8QOX - chains B and Z of the 7 polymer chains in the assembly; structure by electron microscopy, 11.20 A resolution (very low resolution: no residue pairs are listed; an interface is given only as per-side residue counts).

[Chain B]
Protein: Conserved membrane protein
Source organism: Sulfolobus acidocaldarius DSM 639
UniProtKB: Q4J6E6 (Q4J6E6_SULAC); residue numbers follow UniProt; this construct covers 1-475
Amino-acid sequence (475 residues; each row starts with the number of its first residue):
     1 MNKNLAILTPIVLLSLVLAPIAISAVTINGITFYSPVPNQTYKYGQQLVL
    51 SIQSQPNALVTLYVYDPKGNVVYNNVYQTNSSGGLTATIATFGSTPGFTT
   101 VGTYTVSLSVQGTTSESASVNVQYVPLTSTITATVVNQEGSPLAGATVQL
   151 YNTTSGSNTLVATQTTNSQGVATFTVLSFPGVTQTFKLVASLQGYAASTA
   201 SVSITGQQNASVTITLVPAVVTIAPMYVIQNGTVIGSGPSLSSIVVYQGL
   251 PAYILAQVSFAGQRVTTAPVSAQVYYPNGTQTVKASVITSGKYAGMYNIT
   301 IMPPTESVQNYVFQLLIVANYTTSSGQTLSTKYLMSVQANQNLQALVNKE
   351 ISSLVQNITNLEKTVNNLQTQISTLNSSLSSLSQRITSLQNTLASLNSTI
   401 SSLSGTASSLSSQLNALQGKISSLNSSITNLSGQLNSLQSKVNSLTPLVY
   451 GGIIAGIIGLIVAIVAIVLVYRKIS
Unresolved in the structure: 1-24

[Chain Z]
Protein: S-layer protein A
Source organism: Sulfolobus acidocaldarius DSM 639
UniProtKB: Q4J6E5 (SLAA_SULAC); residues -28 to 1395 here correspond to UniProt positions 1-1424 (UniProt number = residue number + 29)
Amino-acid sequence (1424 residues; numbered -28 to 1395; the number before each row is that of its first residue; numbers below 1 keep their minus sign (Met-28 is residue -28)):
   -28 MNKLVGLLVSSLFLASILIGIAPAITTTALTPPVSAGGIQAYLLTGSGAP
    22 ASGLVLFVVNVSNIQVSSSNVTNVISTVVSNIQINAKTENAQTGATTGSV
    72 TVRFPTSGYNAYYDSVDKVVFVVVSFLYPYTTTSVNIPLSYLSKYLPGLL
   122 TAQPYDETGAQVTSVSSTPFGSLIDTSTGQQILGTNPVLTSYNSYTTQAN
   172 TNMQEGVVSGTLTSFTLGGQSFSGSTVPVILYAPFIFSNSPYQAGLYNPM
   222 QVNGNLGSLSSEAYYHPVIWGRALINTTLIDTYASGSVPFTFQLNYSVPG
   272 PLTINMAQLAWIASINNLPTSFTYLSYKFSNGYESFLGIISNSTQLTAGA
   322 LTINPSGNFTINGKKFYVYLLVVGSTNSTTPVEYVTKLVVEYPSSTNFLP
   372 QGVTVTTSSNKYTLPVYEIGGPAGTTITLTGNWYSTPYTVQITVGSTPTL
   422 TNYVSQILLKAVAYEGINVSTTQSPYYSTAILSTPPSEISITGSSTITAQ
   472 GKLTATSASATVNLLTNATLTYENIPLTQYSFNGIIVTPGYAAINGTTAM
   522 AYVIGALYNKTSDYVLSFAGSQEPMQVMNNNLTEVTTLAPFGLTLLAPSV
   572 PATETGTSPLQLEFFTVPSTSYIALVDFGLWGNLTSVTVSAYDTVNNKLS
   622 VNLGYFYGIVIPPSISTAPYNYQNFICPNNYVTVTIYDPDAVLDPYPSGS
   672 FTTSSLPLKYGNMNITGAVIFPGSSVYNPSGVFGYSNFNKGAAVTTFTYT
   722 AQSGPFSPVALTGNTNYLSQYADNNPTDNYYFIQTVNGMPVLMGGLSIVA
   772 SPVSASLPSSTSSPGFMYLLPSAAQVPSPLPGMATPNYNLNIYITYKIDG
   822 ATVGNNMINGLYVASQNTLIYVVPNGSFVGSNIKLTYTTTDYAVLHYFYS
   872 TGQYKVFKTVSVPNVTANLYFPSSTTPLYQLSVPLYLSEPYYGSPLPTYI
   922 GLGTNGTSLWNSPNYVLFGVSAVQQYLGFIKSISVTLSNGTTVVIPLTTS
   972 NMQTLFPQLVGQELQACNGTFQFGISITGLEKLLNLNVQQLNNSILSVTY
  1022 HDYVTGETLTATTKLVALSTLSLVAKGAGVVEFLLTAYPYTGNITFAPPW
  1072 FIAENVVKQPFMTYSDLQFAKTNPSAILSLSTVNITVVGLGGKASVYYNS
  1122 TSGQTVITNIYGQTVATLSGNVLPTLTELAAGNGTFTGSLQFTIVPNNTV
  1172 VQIPSSLTKTSFAVYTNGSLAIVLNGKAYSLGPAGLFLLPFVTYTGSAIG
  1222 ANATAIITVSDGVGTSTTQVPITAENFTPIRLAPFQVPAQVPLPNAPKLK
  1272 YEYNGSIVITPQQQVLKIYVTSILPYPQEFQIQAFVYEASQFNVHTGSPT
  1322 AAPVYFSYSAVRAYPALGIGTSVPNLLVYVQLQGISNLPAGKYVIVLSAV
  1372 PFAGGPVLSEYPAQLIFTNVTLTQ
Unresolved in the structure: -28 to 0
Cystine bridges: Cys648-Cys988
Swiss-Prot annotation at these positions:
  - glycosylation (N-linked (GlcNAc...) asparagine): Asn31, Asn41, Asn247, Asn266, Asn313, Asn329, Asn348, Asn439, Asn488, Asn516, Asn530, Asn552, Asn604, Asn685, Asn846, Asn885, Asn926, Asn960, Asn989, Asn1013 and 8 more in UniProt

[How chain B and chain Z interact]
At this resolution (11 A) residue pairs are not listed: 34 residues of chain B and 40 of chain Z lie at the interface.

[Overview]
34 residues of chain B face 40 of chain Z across their interface.
Here chain B is Conserved membrane protein and chain Z is S-layer protein A, both from Sulfolobus
acidocaldarius DSM 639. Entry 8QOX (Two-component assembly of SlaA and SlaB S-layer proteins of Sulfolobus
acidocaldarius) was determined by electron microscopy (same publication as 8QP0, 8AN2, 8AN3 and 7ZCX).
